1I3O - chains A and D of the 6 polymer chains in the assembly; structure by X-ray diffraction, 2.70 A resolution.

Chain A:
Protein: Caspase 3
From: Homo sapiens
Notes: EC 3.4.22.-; fragment: apopain p17 subunit
UniProtKB: P42574 (CASP3_HUMAN); the construct lacks a stretch of the UniProt sequence and is renumbered around it, so the offset changes along the chain: 117-156 = UniProt 1-40; 163-175 = UniProt 45-57; 176-222 = UniProt 61-107; 224-247 = UniProt 108-131; 1 more segments
Sequence (175 residues; each row starts with the number of its first residue; note: 11 numbers in that range are skipped by the numbering (no residue carries them; nothing is unmodelled there); a row labelled like 175A-175C holds insertion residues (175A, then the next letters in order)):
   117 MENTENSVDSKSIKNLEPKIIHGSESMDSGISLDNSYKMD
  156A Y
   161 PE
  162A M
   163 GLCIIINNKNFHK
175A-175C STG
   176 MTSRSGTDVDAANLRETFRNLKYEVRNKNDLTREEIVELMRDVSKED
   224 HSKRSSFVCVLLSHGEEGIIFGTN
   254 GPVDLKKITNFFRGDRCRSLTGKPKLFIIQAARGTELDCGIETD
Disordered / not traced: 117-147, 297
Differences from the reference sequence: engineered mutation Ala285 (Cys163 in P42574)
Swiss-Prot annotation at these positions:
  - active site: His237
  - modified residue: Met117 (N-acetylmethionine), Lys127 (N6-acetyllysine), Ser142 (Phosphoserine)
Reported in the primary citation:
  - catalytic residues: His237 (citing earlier work)
  - mutagenesis - C285A: unchanged binding to Baculoviral iap repeat-containing protein 4

Chain D:
Protein: Caspase 3
From: Homo sapiens
Notes: EC 3.4.22.-; fragment: apopain p12 subunit
UniProtKB: P42574 (CASP3_HUMAN); the construct has insertions or renumbered stretches relative to UniProt, so the offset changes along the chain: 310-379 = UniProt 176-245; 382-390 = UniProt 258-266; 392-402 = UniProt 267-277
Sequence (110 residues; row label = number of the first residue in the row; note: 1 number in that range is skipped by the numbering (no residue carries it; nothing is unmodelled there); a row labelled like 381A-381I holds insertion residues (381A, then the next letters in order)):
   310 SGVDDDMACHKIPVEADFLYAYSTAPGYYSWRNSKDGSWFIQSLCAMLKQ
   360 YADKLEFMHILTRVNRKVAT
  379A E
   380 FE
381A-381I SFSFDATFH
   382 AKKQIPCIV
   392 SMLTKELYFYHLEHHHHHH
Disordered / not traced: 402-410
Differences from the reference sequence: expression tag (403-410)
Swiss-Prot annotation at these positions:
  - modified residue: Arg341 (Microbial infection: ADP-riboxanated arginine)

How chain A and chain D interact:
Pairs across the interface (19):
  Asp150(A) with Arg375(D)
  Asn151(A) with Arg372(D); Arg375(D)
  Asp291(A) with Pro322(D); Val323(D), hydrogen bond (side chain-backbone); Glu324(D), hydrogen bond (side chain-backbone)
  Cys292(A) with Lys320(D), hydrogen bond (backbone-side chain); Val323(D), hydrophobic
  Gly293(A) with Ile321(D); Val323(D)
  Ile294(A) with His319(D); Lys320(D); Ile321(D), hydrogen bond (backbone-backbone); Val323(D)
  Glu295(A) with Cys318(D), hydrogen bond; His319(D), hydrogen bond (side chain-backbone); Lys320(D)
  Thr296(A) with His319(D), hydrogen bond (backbone-backbone); Ile321(D)
Interface residues without a listed pair, chain A (9 interface residues in all): Lys259
Interface residues without a listed pair, chain D (10 interface residues in all): Tyr337

In short:
Chain A and chain D form an interface of 9 and 10 residues respectively, with 7 hydrogen bonds. Polar pairs
include Asp291(A)-Val323(D), Asp291(A)-Glu324(D) and Cys292(A)-Lys320(D). UniProt lists active-site residue
His237(A) on chain A. The paper reports the catalytic residue His237(A); C285A of chain A leaves binding to
Baculoviral iap repeat-containing protein 4 unchanged.
Chain A is Caspase 3 and chain D is Caspase 3, both from Homo sapiens; the structure, Crystal structure of the
complex of xiap-BIR2 and caspase 3, was determined by X-ray diffraction.
